PDB entry 4GE1 | X-ray diffraction, 2.15 A resolution | chain A

Chain A:
Protein: Biogenic amine-binding protein
Source organism: Rhodnius prolixus
Reference sequence: Q86PT9 (Q86PT9_RHOPR); residues 1-196 here correspond to UniProt positions 22-217 (UniProt number = residue number + 21)
Chain sequence (197 residues; each row starts with the number of its first residue; numbering starts at 0):
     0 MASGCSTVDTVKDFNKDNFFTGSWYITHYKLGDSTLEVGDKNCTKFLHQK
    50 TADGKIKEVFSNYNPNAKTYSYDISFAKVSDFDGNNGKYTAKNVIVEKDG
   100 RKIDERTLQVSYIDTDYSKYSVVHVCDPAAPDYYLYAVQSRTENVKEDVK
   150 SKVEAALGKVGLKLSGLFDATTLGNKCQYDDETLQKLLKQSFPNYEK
Unresolved in the structure: 0-1
Disulfide bonds: Cys-4/Cys-125, Cys-42/Cys-176
Construct notes: initiating methionine (0)
Ligand contacts: 2-(1H-indol-3-yl)ethanamine (TSS): Ile-25, Phe-45, Glu-57, Phe-59, Asp-72, Ser-74, Tyr-88, Asn-92, Arg-105, Leu-107, Val-109, Tyr-111, Val-124, Tyr-132, Leu-134, Gln-138
What the authors report for this chain:
  - binding site for 2-(1H-indol-3-yl)ethanamine: Phe-45, Phe-59, Asn-61, Asp-72, Arg-105, Leu-107, Val-109, Val-122, Val-124, Leu-134, Gln-138
  - binding site for 2-(1H-indol-3-yl)ethanamine: Ser-74 (proposed by the authors, not directly observed)
  - contacts within the chain: Phe-45/Phe-59 (pi stacking), Asp-72/Asn-92 (hydrogen bond)
  - conformationally variable residues (order/disorder transition): Tyr-132

Overview:
Bound to chain A: 2-(1H-indol-3-yl)ethanamine. The paper reports a binding site for
2-(1H-indol-3-yl)ethanamine at Phe-45, Phe-59 and Asn-61 among others; conformational variability at Tyr-132.
Chain A is Biogenic amine-binding protein (Rhodnius prolixus); the structure, Structure of the tryptamine
complex of the amine binding protein of Rhodnius prolixus, was determined by X-ray diffraction together with
4GET and 4HFO from the same study.
